6Q38 - chains A and B; structure by X-ray diffraction, 1.74 A resolution.

Chain A:
Protein: Casein kinase II subunit alpha
From: Homo sapiens
Notes: EC 2.7.11.1; fragment: residues 2-329 and N-terminal extension GSMDIEFDDDADDDGSGSGSGSGS
UniProt: P68400 (CSK21_HUMAN); residue numbers follow UniProt; this construct covers 3-329
Sequence (327 residues; numbered 3 to 329; the number before each row is that of its first residue):
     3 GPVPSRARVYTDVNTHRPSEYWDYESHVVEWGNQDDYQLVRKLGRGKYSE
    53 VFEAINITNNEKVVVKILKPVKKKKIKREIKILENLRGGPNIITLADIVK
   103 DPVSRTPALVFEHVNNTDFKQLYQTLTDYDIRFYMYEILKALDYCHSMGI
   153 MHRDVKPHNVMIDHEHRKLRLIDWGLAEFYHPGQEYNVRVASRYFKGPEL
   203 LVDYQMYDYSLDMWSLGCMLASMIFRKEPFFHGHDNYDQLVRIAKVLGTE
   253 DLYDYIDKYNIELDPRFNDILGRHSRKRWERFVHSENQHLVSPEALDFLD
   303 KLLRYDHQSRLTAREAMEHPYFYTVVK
Differences from the reference sequence: engineered mutation S21 (Arg in P68400)
Residues lining bound ligands: benzoic acid (BEZ): V53, V66, K68, I95, F113, I174, D175, W176
Swiss-Prot annotation at these positions:
  - region: Q36 to L41 (Interaction with beta subunit)
  - active site: D156 (Proton acceptor)
  - binding site (ATP): L45 to V53, K68
  - natural variant: R47 (R47Q: In OCNDS), Y50 (Y50S: In OCNDS), D175 (D175G: In OCNDS), K198 (K198R: In OCNDS)

Chain B:
Protein: Stapled Peptide
Sequence (15 residues; numbered 1 to 15; the number before each row is that of its first residue):
     1 XGGRLYGFKIHGGGX
Modified residues: ACE (acetyl group) at position 1; NH2 (amino group) at position 15
Covalently attached groups: 3,5-bis(1-methyl-1,2,3-triazol-4-yl)benzoic acid (A1H27) linked to G3, G12
Residues lining bound ligands: A1H27 (3,5-bis(1-methyl-1,2,3-triazol-4-yl)benzoic acid): G2, R4, I10, H11, G13

Chain A / chain B interface:
Pairs across the interface (22):
  Q36(A) - Y6(B)
  Q36(A) - G7(B)  hydrogen bond (side chain-backbone)
  Q36(A) - F8(B)
  D37(A) - R4(B)  salt bridge
  Y39(A) - F8(B)
  Q40(A) - K9(B)
  Q40(A) - H11(B)
  L41(A) - L5(B)
  L41(A) - F8(B)  hydrophobic
  L41(A) - K9(B)  hydrogen bond (backbone-backbone)
  L41(A) - I10(B)
  L41(A) - H11(B)  hydrogen bond (backbone-backbone)
  E52(A) - Y6(B)
  F54(A) - L5(B)  hydrophobic
  V67(A) - F8(B)  hydrophobic
  I69(A) - Y6(B)  hydrophobic
  I69(A) - F8(B)  hydrophobic
  V101(A) - F8(B)  hydrophobic
  D103(A) - Y6(B)
  D103(A) - G7(B)
  T108(A) - Y6(B)
  A110(A) - F8(B)  hydrophobic
Interface residues without a listed pair, chain A (16 interface residues in all): V42, I57, I59

Summary:
The interface between chain A and chain B involves 16 residues on one side and 8 on the other, with 3 hydrogen
bonds and 1 salt bridge. Polar contacts include D37(A)-R4(B), Q36(A)-G7(B) and L41(A)-K9(B). Chain A binds
benzoic acid.
Here chain A is Casein kinase II subunit alpha (Homo sapiens) and chain B is Stapled Peptide. Entry 6Q38 (The
Crystal structure of CK2a bound to P1-C4) was determined by X-ray diffraction (same publication as 6Q4Q).
